PDB entry 7XK6 | electron microscopy, 3.00 A resolution | chains B and E of the 6 polymer chains in the assembly

Chain B:
Name: Na(+)-translocating NADH-quinone reductase subunit B
Organism: Vibrio cholerae O395
Notes: EC 7.2.1.1
Reference sequence: A5F5X0 (NQRB_VIBC3); numbering as in UniProt (aligned over 1-415)
Amino-acid sequence (415 residues; numbered 1 to 415; the number before each row is that of its first residue):
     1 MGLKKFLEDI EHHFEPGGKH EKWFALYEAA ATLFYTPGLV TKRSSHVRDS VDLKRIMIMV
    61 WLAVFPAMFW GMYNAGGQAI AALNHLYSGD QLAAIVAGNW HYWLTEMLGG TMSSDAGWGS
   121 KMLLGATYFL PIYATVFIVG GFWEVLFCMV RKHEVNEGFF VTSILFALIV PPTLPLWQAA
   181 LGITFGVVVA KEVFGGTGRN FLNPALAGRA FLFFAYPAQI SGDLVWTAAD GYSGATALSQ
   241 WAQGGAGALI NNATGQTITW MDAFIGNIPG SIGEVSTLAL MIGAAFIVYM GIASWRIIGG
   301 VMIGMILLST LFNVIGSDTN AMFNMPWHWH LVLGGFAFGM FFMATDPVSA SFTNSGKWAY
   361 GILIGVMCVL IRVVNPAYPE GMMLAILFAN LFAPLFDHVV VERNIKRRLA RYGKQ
Disordered / not traced: 1, 414-415
Glycans and other covalent adducts: flavin mononucleotide (FMN) linked to Thr236
Residues lining bound ligands:
  - Aurachin D (0NI): Leu26, Ala29, Ala30, Leu33, Lys54, Met57, Ile58, Phe137, Gly141, Glu144, Val145, Val155, Asn156, Glu157, Gly158, Phe159, Phe160
  - FMN (flavin mononucleotide), molecule 1: Ile169, Arg209, Phe213, Trp226, Ala237, Leu238, Ser239, Gly270, Ser271, Glu274, Gly334, Gly335, Phe338, Gly339, Met343, Tyr378, Pro379, Glu380, Gly381, Met382, Met383, Leu384
  - FMN, molecule 2: Phe213, Phe214, Pro217, Ser221, Gly222, Asp223, Gln243, Ala377, Tyr378, Pro379
  - riboflavin (RBF): Ile56, Met57, Val60, Gly158, Val161, Thr162, Leu165, Lys191, Gly196, Thr197, Gly198, Asn200, Asn203, Pro204, Ala205, Ile292, Ala293, Phe342, Met343, Thr345, Asp346, Pro347, Val348, Ser349
Swiss-Prot annotation at these positions:
  - modified residue: Thr236 (FMN phosphoryl threonine)
  - mutagenesis: Phe185 (F185A: Decreases riboflavin content), Trp226 (W226L: Decreases riboflavin content)
What the authors report for this chain:
  - conformationally variable residues (order/disorder transition): Gly2 to Leu26
  - binding site for Aurachin D: Glu157, Phe160
  - contacts within the chain: Lys54-Glu157 (water-mediated contact)
  - mutagenesis - E157A (Kd 2.0 uM): decreased binding to Aurachin D
  - mutagenesis - E157A: decreased catalytic activity

Chain E:
Name: Na(+)-translocating NADH-quinone reductase subunit E
Organism: Vibrio cholerae O395
Notes: EC 7.2.1.1
Reference sequence: A5F5Y5 (NQRE_VIBC3); residue numbers follow UniProt; this construct covers 1-198
Amino-acid sequence (198 residues; numbered 1 to 198; the number before each row is that of its first residue):
     1 MEHYISLLVK SIFIENMALS FFLGMCTFLA VSKKVKTSFG LGIAVIVVLT ISVPVNNLVY
    61 NLVLKPDALV EGVDLSFLNF ITFIGVIAAL VQILEMILDR FFPPLYNALG IFLPLITVNC
   121 AIFGGVSFMV QRDYSFAESV VYGFGSGVGW MLAIVALAGI REKMKYSDVP PGLRGLGITF
   181 ITAGLMALGF MSFSGVQL
Residues lining bound ligands: 2Fe-2S cluster (FES): Gly24, Met25, Cys26, Asn119, Cys120

How chain B and chain E interact:
Pairs across the interface (46; chain B residue first):
  Arg151(B) with Asp168(E), salt bridge; Val169(E); Pro170(E)
  His153(B) with Asp168(E), salt bridge
  Val193(B) with Val169(E); Pro170(E); Leu173(E), hydrophobic; Ile178(E)
  Phe194(B) with Met164(E), hydrophobic; Ser167(E); Asp168(E), hydrogen bond (backbone-backbone); Ile178(E), hydrophobic; Thr182(E); Leu185(E), hydrophobic
  Gly195(B) with Asp168(E)
  Gly198(B) with Tyr166(E)
  Arg199(B) with Tyr166(E), hydrogen bond (side chain-backbone); Ser167(E), hydrogen bond (backbone-side chain); Asp168(E)
  Phe201(B) with Ile160(E), hydrophobic; Thr182(E); Leu185(E), hydrophobic
  Leu202(B) with Leu185(E), hydrophobic
  Phe214(B) with Met191(E), hydrophobic
  Val348(B) with Lys163(E), hydrogen bond (backbone-side chain)
  Met367(B) with Phe193(E), hydrophobic
  Ile371(B) with Ser192(E)
  Val374(B) with Val196(E)
  Asn375(B) with Ser192(E), hydrogen bond (side chain-backbone); Gly195(E); Val196(E)
  Pro376(B) with Gly195(E)
  Tyr378(B) with Ser194(E)
  Leu384(B) with Ser192(E), hydrogen bond (backbone-side chain)
  Phe388(B) with Gly189(E); Phe190(E), hydrophobic; Phe193(E), hydrophobic
  Leu391(B) with Ile160(E); Met186(E); Phe190(E), hydrophobic
  Phe392(B) with Phe190(E), hydrophobic
  Pro394(B) with Gly159(E); Lys163(E)
  Leu395(B) with Val155(E), hydrophobic
  His398(B) with Val35(E); Glu162(E)
Other interface residues (no listed pair), chain B (32 interface residues in all): Phe185, Val189, Asn200, Ser349, Ala350, Phe352, Ala377, Leu387
Other interface residues (no listed pair), chain E (30 interface residues in all): Leu152, Ala156, Pro171, Ile181, Leu188

Overview:
The interface between chain B and chain E involves 32 residues on one side and 30 on the other; the contacts
include 6 hydrogen bonds and 2 salt bridges. Among the polar pairs are Arg151(B)-Asp168(E),
His153(B)-Asp168(E) and Arg199(B)-Tyr166(E). The paper reports a binding site for Aurachin D at Glu157(B) and
Phe160(B); E157A of chain B reduces binding to Aurachin D.
Chain B is Na(+)-translocating NADH-quinone reductase subunit B and chain E is Na(+)-translocating
NADH-quinone reductase subunit E, both from Vibrio cholerae O395; the structure, Cryo-EM structure of
Na+-pumping NADH-ubiquinone oxidoreductase from Vibrio cholerae, with aurachin D-42, was determined by
electron microscopy together with 7XK3, 7XK4, 7XK5 and 7XK7 from the same study.
